2GOJ - chains A and B; structure by X-ray diffraction, 2.00 A resolution.

Chain A (and B):
Name: Fe-superoxide dismutase
From: Plasmodium falciparum
Notes: EC 1.15.1.1; chain B of this document is another copy of the same molecule, construct and numbering; everything in this record applies to it too
Sequence (197 residues; row label = number of the first residue in the row):
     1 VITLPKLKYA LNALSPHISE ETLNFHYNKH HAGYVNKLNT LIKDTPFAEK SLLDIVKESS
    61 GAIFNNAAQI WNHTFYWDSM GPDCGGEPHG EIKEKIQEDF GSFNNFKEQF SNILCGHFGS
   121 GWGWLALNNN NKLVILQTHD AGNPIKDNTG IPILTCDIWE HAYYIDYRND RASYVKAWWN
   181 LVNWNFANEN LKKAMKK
Disordered / not traced: 197 (chain B: 196-197)
Metal / ion sites: Fe2+: His26, His73, Asp157, His161

How chain A and chain B interact:
Contacting residue pairs (46):
  Glu21(A) with Arg168(B), salt bridge
  Phe25(A) with Tyr164(B); Arg168(B); Asn169(B)
  Lys29(A) with Asn169(B)
  His30(A) with Glu160(B); Tyr164(B), hydrogen bond; Asn169(B)
  Tyr34(A) with Phe118(B), hydrophobic
  Asn65(A) with Phe118(B)
  Gln69(A) with Phe118(B)
  Phe118(A) with Tyr34(B), hydrophobic; Asn65(B); Gln69(B); Asp140(B); Ala141(B), hydrophobic; Trp159(B), hydrophobic
  Gly119(A) with Trp159(B)
  Ser120(A) with Ser120(B), hydrogen bond
  His139(A) with His139(B); Asp140(B), salt bridge
  Asp140(A) with Phe118(B); Gly119(B); His139(B), salt bridge
  Ala141(A) with Phe118(B), hydrophobic
  Trp159(A) with Phe118(B), hydrophobic; Gly119(B); Glu160(B)
  Glu160(A) with His30(B); Trp159(B); Glu160(B), hydrogen bond (side chain-backbone); His161(B), salt bridge
  His161(A) with Glu160(B), salt bridge; Tyr164(B)
  Tyr164(A) with Phe25(B); His30(B), hydrogen bond; His161(B); Ile165(B), hydrophobic
  Ile165(A) with Tyr164(B), hydrophobic; Arg168(B)
  Arg168(A) with Glu21(B), salt bridge; Phe25(B); Ile165(B)
  Asn169(A) with Phe25(B); Lys29(B); His30(B)

Summary:
Chain A and chain B each contribute 20 residues to their interface; the contacts include 4 hydrogen bonds and
6 salt bridges. Polar pairs include Glu21(A)-Arg168(B), His139(A)-Asp140(B) and Glu160(A)-His161(B). The Fe2+
site is built by His26(A), His73(A), Asp157(A) and His161(A).
Chain A and chain B are both Fe-superoxide dismutase (Plasmodium falciparum); the structure, The crystal
structure of the enzyme Fe-superoxide dismutase from Plasmodium falciparum, was determined by X-ray
diffraction together with 3ESF and 2GPC from the same study.
